PDB entry 9C97 | X-ray diffraction, 3.33 A resolution | chains K and W of the 28 polymer chains in the assembly

# Chain K
Name: proteasome endopeptidase complex
From: Saccharomyces cerevisiae
Notes: EC 3.4.25.1
Reference sequence: A0A6A5Q5W3 (A0A6A5Q5W3_YEASX); residues 1-212 here correspond to UniProt positions 76-287 (UniProt number = residue number + 75)
Chain sequence (212 residues; numbered 1 to 212; the number before each row is that of its first residue):
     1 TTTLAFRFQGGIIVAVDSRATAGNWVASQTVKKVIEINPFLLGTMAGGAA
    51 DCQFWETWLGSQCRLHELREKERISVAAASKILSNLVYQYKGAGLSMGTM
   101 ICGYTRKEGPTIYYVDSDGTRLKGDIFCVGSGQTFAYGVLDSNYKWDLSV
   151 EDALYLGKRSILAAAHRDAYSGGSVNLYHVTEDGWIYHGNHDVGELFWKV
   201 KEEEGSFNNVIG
Bound ions: Mg2+: Ala165, Asp168, Ser171 (shared with Asp204(W) of chain W)
What the authors report for this chain:
  - catalytic residues: Thr1

# Chain W
Name: PUP3 isoform 1
From: Saccharomyces cerevisiae
Reference sequence: A0A6L0YA22 (A0A6L0YA22_YEASX); residues 0-204 here correspond to UniProt positions 1-205 (UniProt number = residue number + 1)
Chain sequence (205 residues; each row starts with the number of its first residue; numbering starts at 0):
     0 MSDPSSINGGIVVAMTGKDCVAIACDLRLGSQSLGVSNKFEKIFHYGHVF
    50 LGITGLATDVTTLNEMFRYKTNLYKLKEERAIEPETFTQLVSSSLYERRF
   100 GPYFVGPVVAGINSKSGKPFIAGFDLIGCIDEAKDFIVSGTASDQLFGMC
   150 ESLYEPNLEPEDLFETISQALLNAADRDALSGWGAVVYIIKKDEVVKRYL
   200 KMRQD
Disordered / not traced: 0
Bound ions: Mg2+ site 1: Ala174, Asp177, Ser180; Mg2+ site 2: Asp204 (shared with Ala165(K), Asp168(K), Ser171(K) of chain K)

# Interface between chain K and chain W
Contacting residue pairs (44):
  Arg19(K) - Asp204(W)  salt bridge
  Asn24(K) - Asp177(W)
  Asn24(K) - Ala178(W)  hydrogen bond (backbone-backbone)
  Asn24(K) - Leu179(W)
  Trp25(K) - Gln144(W)
  Trp25(K) - Arg176(W)
  Val26(K) - Arg176(W)  hydrogen bond (backbone-side chain)
  Val26(K) - Asp177(W)
  Val26(K) - Ala178(W)
  Ala27(K) - Arg176(W)  hydrogen bond (backbone-side chain)
  Ser28(K) - Arg176(W)
  Gln29(K) - Asp175(W)  hydrogen bond (side chain-backbone)
  Gln29(K) - Arg202(W)
  Phe135(K) - Leu33(W)  hydrophobic
  Ala165(K) - Asp204(W)
  His166(K) - Asn37(W)
  His166(K) - Trp182(W)  hydrogen bond (backbone-side chain)
  His166(K) - Gln203(W)  hydrogen bond (side chain-backbone)
  Arg167(K) - Ser32(W)
  Arg167(K) - Gly34(W)  hydrogen bond (side chain-backbone)
  Arg167(K) - Val35(W)  hydrogen bond (side chain-backbone)
  Arg167(K) - Trp182(W)
  Asp168(K) - Ser32(W)
  Ala169(K) - Arg27(W)
  Ala169(K) - Ser32(W)  hydrogen bond (backbone-backbone)
  Ala169(K) - Ala178(W)
  Tyr170(K) - Ser32(W)
  Tyr170(K) - Ala178(W)  hydrophobic
  Ser171(K) - Asp204(W)
  Gly172(K) - Asp204(W)
  Gly173(K) - Arg202(W)  hydrogen bond (backbone-side chain)
  Gly173(K) - Asp204(W)  hydrogen bond (backbone-side chain)
  Asp192(K) - Arg202(W)  salt bridge
  Val193(K) - Arg202(W)
  Val193(K) - Asp204(W)
  Gly194(K) - Arg202(W)
  Phe197(K) - Gln203(W)
  Trp198(K) - Lys200(W)
  Trp198(K) - Met201(W)
  Trp198(K) - Gln203(W)
  Asn209(K) - Asn37(W)  hydrogen bond
  Asn209(K) - Lys38(W)
  Val210(K) - Asn37(W)
  Ile211(K) - Lys38(W)
Also at the interface, not in a pair above, chain K (26 interface residues in all): Asn208
Also at the interface, not in a pair above, chain W (23 interface residues in all): Ser5, Leu26, Gln31, Tyr198

# In short
26 residues of chain K face 23 of chain W across their interface, with 12 hydrogen bonds and 2 salt bridges.
Among the polar pairs are Arg19(K)-Asp204(W), Asp192(K)-Arg202(W) and Val26(K)-Arg176(W). The Mg2+ site 2 is
built by Ala165(K), Asp168(K), Ser171(K) and Asp204(W). The paper reports the catalytic residue Thr1(K).
Chain K is proteasome endopeptidase complex and chain W is PUP3 isoform 1, both from Saccharomyces cerevisiae;
the structure, Yeast 20S proteasome soaked with BRA-346 fraction, was determined by X-ray diffraction together
with 9C98, 9AW3, 9AW5, 9AW6 and 9AW7 from the same study.
